Entry 8V3W (electron microscopy, 2.90 A resolution); this record covers chains h and l of the 63 polymer chains in the assembly.

[Chain h]
Protein: Tri-2 (CD1371)
Source organism: Clostridioides difficile
UniProt: A0A1X9JZB1 (A0A1X9JZB1_CLODI); residues 1-350 here = UniProt positions 1-350
Chain sequence (350 residues; each row starts with the number of its first residue):
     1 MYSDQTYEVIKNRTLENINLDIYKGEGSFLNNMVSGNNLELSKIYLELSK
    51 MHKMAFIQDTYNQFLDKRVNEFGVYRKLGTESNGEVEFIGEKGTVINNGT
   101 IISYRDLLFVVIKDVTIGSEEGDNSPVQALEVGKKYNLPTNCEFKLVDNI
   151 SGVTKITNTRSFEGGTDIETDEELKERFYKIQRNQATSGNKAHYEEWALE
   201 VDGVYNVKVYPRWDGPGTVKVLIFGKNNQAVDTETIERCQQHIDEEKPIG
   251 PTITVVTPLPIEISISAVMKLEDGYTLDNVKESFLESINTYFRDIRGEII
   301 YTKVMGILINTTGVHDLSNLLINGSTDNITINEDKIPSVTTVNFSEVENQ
Unresolved in the structure: 347-350

[Chain l]
Protein: Tri-1 (CD1372)
Source organism: Clostridioides difficile
UniProt: A0A1X9JZH3 (A0A1X9JZH3_CLODI); residue numbers follow UniProt; this construct covers 1-232
Chain sequence (232 residues; each row starts with the number of its first residue):
     1 MKLIDKLPSFDRNYIVEEIQGAYDTELNILKEDIDDTFNQLFVDTATWGL
    51 DMWEDILCIEKKELDFDTRRSNIKAKMRSRGTSTIEVIKSICEAYTKSET
   101 DIKVYSDEFTFVLSFIANNCDYKTLLDCSDMIERVKPAHLLHYLEPIILD
   151 KSMVYCGGGMVCSEEVKVHPYFEPIIKCSAVVNCGAGMISREEIKVYPLS
   201 IKCIENNCKINIAIANDTGVENVVVYPKSEVV
Unresolved in the structure: 149-232

[Interface between chain h and chain l]
Pairs across the interface (41):
  Asn32(h) - Leu7(l)
  Met33(h) - Val16(l)  hydrophobic
  Met33(h) - Ile19(l)  hydrophobic
  Met33(h) - Gln20(l)
  Gly36(h) - Leu3(l)
  Asn37(h) - Tyr23(l)
  Leu39(h) - Lys6(l)
  Glu40(h) - Leu27(l)
  Glu40(h) - Lys31(l)  salt bridge
  Ile44(h) - Ile34(l)  hydrophobic
  Leu48(h) - Ile34(l)  hydrophobic
  Met51(h) - Phe38(l)  hydrophobic
  Ala55(h) - Leu41(l)  hydrophobic
  Phe64(h) - Phe42(l)  hydrophobic
  Arg68(h) - Phe42(l)
  Asn70(h) - Arg78(l)  hydrogen bond (backbone-side chain)
  Glu71(h) - Val43(l)  hydrogen bond (side chain-backbone)
  Glu71(h) - Met77(l)
  Glu71(h) - Arg78(l)  hydrogen bond (backbone-side chain)
  Phe72(h) - Met77(l)  hydrophobic
  Gly73(h) - Arg78(l)
  Asn184(h) - Thr82(l)
  Ala186(h) - Thr82(l)
  Ala186(h) - Ser83(l)
  Pro216(h) - Asp107(l)
  Pro216(h) - Phe109(l)  hydrophobic
  Gly217(h) - Ser106(l)
  Asp244(h) - Glu86(l)
  Lys247(h) - Thr84(l)
  Lys247(h) - Ile85(l)
  Pro248(h) - Ser83(l)
  Pro248(h) - Ile85(l)
  Ile249(h) - Thr84(l)
  Ile249(h) - Ile85(l)
  Ile249(h) - Ile88(l)  hydrophobic
  Ile249(h) - Val104(l)  hydrophobic
  Ile249(h) - Phe111(l)  hydrophobic
  Ile249(h) - Leu140(l)
  Gly250(h) - Val104(l)
  Gly250(h) - Ser106(l)  hydrogen bond (backbone-side chain)
  Gly250(h) - Leu140(l)
Other interface residues (no listed pair), chain h (32 interface residues in all): Leu41, Met54, Lys67, Glu245, Glu246, Pro251, Thr252
Other interface residues (no listed pair), chain l (31 interface residues in all): Asp11, Leu30, Asp44

[Summary]
32 residues of chain h and 31 residues of chain l are in contact, with 4 hydrogen bonds and 1 salt bridge.
Among the polar pairs are Glu40(h)-Lys31(l), Asn70(h)-Arg78(l) and Glu71(h)-Val43(l).
Here chain h is Tri-2 (CD1371) and chain l is Tri-1 (CD1372), both from Clostridioides difficile. Entry 8V3W
(CryoEM Structure of Diffocin - precontracted - Baseplate - focused refinement on triplex region) was
determined by electron microscopy together with 8V3T, 8V3X, 8V3Z, 8V40, 8V41 and 8V43 from the same study.
